Entry 1CEZ (X-ray diffraction, 2.40 A resolution); this record covers chains N and A of the 3 polymer chains in the assembly.

Chain N:
Molecule: 15-nt DNA strand
Sequence (15 nucleotides; each row starts with the number of its first residue):
   101 TAATACGACT CACTA

Chain A:
Protein: Protein (bacteriophage T7 RNA polymerase)
Source organism: Enterobacteria phage T7
Notes: EC 2.7.7.6
UniProt: P00573 (RPOL_BPT7); numbering as in UniProt (aligned over 1-883)
Amino-acid sequence (883 residues; row label = number of the first residue in the row):
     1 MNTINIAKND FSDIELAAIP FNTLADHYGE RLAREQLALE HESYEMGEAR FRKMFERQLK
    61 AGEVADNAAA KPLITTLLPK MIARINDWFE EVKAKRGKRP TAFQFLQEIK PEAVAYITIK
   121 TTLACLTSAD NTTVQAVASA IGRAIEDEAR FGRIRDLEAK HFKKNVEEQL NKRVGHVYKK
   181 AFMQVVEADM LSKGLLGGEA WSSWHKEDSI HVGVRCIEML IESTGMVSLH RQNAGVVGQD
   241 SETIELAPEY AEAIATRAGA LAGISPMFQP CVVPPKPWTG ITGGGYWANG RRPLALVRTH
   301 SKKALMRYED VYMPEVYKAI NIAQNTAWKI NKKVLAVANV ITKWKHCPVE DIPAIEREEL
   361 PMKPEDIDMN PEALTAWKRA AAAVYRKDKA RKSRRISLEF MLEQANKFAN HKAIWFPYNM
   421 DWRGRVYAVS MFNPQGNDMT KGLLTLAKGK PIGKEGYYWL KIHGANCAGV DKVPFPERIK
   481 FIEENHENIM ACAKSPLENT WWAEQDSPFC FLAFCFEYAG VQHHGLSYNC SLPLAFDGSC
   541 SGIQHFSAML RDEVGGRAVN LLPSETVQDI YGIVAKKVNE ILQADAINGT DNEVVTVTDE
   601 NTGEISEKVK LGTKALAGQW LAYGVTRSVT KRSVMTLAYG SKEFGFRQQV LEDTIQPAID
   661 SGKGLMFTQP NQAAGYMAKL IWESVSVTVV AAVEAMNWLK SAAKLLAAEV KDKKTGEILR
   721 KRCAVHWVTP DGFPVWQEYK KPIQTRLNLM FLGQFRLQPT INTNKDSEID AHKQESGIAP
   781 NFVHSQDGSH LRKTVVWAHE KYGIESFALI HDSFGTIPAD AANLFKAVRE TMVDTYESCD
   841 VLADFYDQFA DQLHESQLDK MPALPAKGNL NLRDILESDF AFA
Not modelled in the structure: 1-5, 56-71
UniProt features mapped onto this chain:
  - active site: Asp537, Lys631, Asp812

Interface between chain N and chain A:
Residue-residue contacts (26; chain N residue first):
  DT101(N) - Arg96(A)  base contact
  DA102(N) - Arg96(A)  hydrogen bond to the sugar
  DA103(N) - Arg96(A)  sugar contact
  DA103(N) - Gly97(A)  base contact
  DT104(N) - Lys95(A)  phosphate contact
  DT104(N) - Arg96(A)  sugar contact
  DT104(N) - Gly97(A)  base contact
  DT104(N) - Lys98(A)  hydrogen bond to the base
  DA105(N) - Lys98(A)  hydrogen bond to the base
  DA105(N) - Pro100(A)  phosphate contact
  DC106(N) - Lys98(A)  hydrogen bond to the sugar
  DC106(N) - Pro100(A)  phosphate contact
  DC106(N) - Thr101(A)  hydrogen bond to the phosphate
  DC106(N) - His211(A)  salt bridge to the phosphate
  DC106(N) - Arg215(A)  salt bridge to the phosphate
  DC106(N) - Asn748(A)  sugar contact
  DG107(N) - His211(A)  salt bridge to the phosphate
  DG107(N) - Leu747(A)  phosphate contact
  DG107(N) - Asn748(A)  hydrogen bond to the phosphate
  DA108(N) - Asn748(A)  base contact
  DA108(N) - Arg756(A)  base contact
  DC113(N) - Gly235(A)  base contact
  DC113(N) - Val237(A)  base contact
  DT114(N) - Ala234(A)  sugar contact
  DA115(N) - Ala234(A)  phosphate contact
  DA115(N) - Gly235(A)  phosphate contact
Also at the interface, not in a pair above, chain N (12 interface residues in all): DC109
Also at the interface, not in a pair above, chain A (18 interface residues in all): Arg99, Val236, Thr745, Arg746

Overview:
Chain N and chain A form an interface of 12 and 18 residues respectively, with 6 hydrogen bonds and 3 salt
bridges. Among the polar pairs are DT104(N)-Lys98(A), DA105(N)-Lys98(A) and DA102(N)-Arg96(A). UniProt lists 3
active-site residues on chain A.
Chain N is a 15-nt DNA strand and chain A is Protein (bacteriophage T7 RNA polymerase) (Enterobacteria phage
T7); the structure, Crystal structure of a T7 RNA polymerase-T7 promoter complex, was determined by X-ray
diffraction.
